PDB entry 3H1P | X-ray diffraction, 2.61 A resolution | chains A and C of the 4 polymer chains in the assembly

== Chain A ==
Protein: Caspase-7
Source organism: Homo sapiens
Notes: EC 3.4.22.60
UniProtKB: P55210 (CASP7_HUMAN); residue numbers follow UniProt; this construct covers 50-303
Chain sequence (260 residues; row label = number of the first residue in the row):
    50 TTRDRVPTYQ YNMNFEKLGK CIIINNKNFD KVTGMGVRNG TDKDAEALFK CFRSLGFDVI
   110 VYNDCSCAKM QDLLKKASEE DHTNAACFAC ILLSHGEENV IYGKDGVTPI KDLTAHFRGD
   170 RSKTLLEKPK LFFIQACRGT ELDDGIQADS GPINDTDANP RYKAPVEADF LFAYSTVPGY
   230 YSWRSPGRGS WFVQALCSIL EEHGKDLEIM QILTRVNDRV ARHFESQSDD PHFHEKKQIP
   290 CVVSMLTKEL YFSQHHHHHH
Not modelled in the structure: 50-57, 197-210, 304-309
Sequence notes: conflict Ser171 (Cys in P55210); engineered mutation Ala213 (Ile in P55210); expression tag (304-309)
Swiss-Prot annotation at these positions:
  - region: Lys76 to Arg87 (Loop L1), Arg187 to Gln196 (Loop L2), Val226 to Gly238 (Loop L3), Glu274 to Ile288 (Loop L4)
  - active site: His144, Cys186
  - site (Involved in allosteric regulation): Arg187, Tyr223
  - modified residue: Thr173 (Phosphothreonine), Arg233 (Microbial infection: ADP-riboxanated arginine), Ser239 (Phosphoserine)
  - mutagenesis: Thr173 (T173A: Abolished phosphorylation by PAK2; when associated with A-30 and A-239), Cys186 (C186A: Abolished thiol protease activity), Arg187 (R187K: Does not significantly affect thiol protease catalytic efficiency; R187M/A/G: Reduced thiol protease catalytic efficiency; R187W/N: Strongly reduced thiol protease catalytic efficiency), Asp192 (D192A: Strongly reduced thiol protease activity), Ile195 to Asp206 (In mutant II; prevents cleavage of loop L2 region; retains significant thiol protease activity), Ile195 to Gly200 (In mutant III; prevents cleavage of loop L2 region; abolished thiol protease activity), Asp198 to Asp204 (In mutant IV; prevents cleavage of loop L2 region; retains significant thiol protease activity), Asp198 (D198A: Strongly reduced cleavage and activation by initiator caspases. Abolished cleavage and activation by initiator caspases; when associated with A-206. In P7-D2A mutant ...), Asp206 (D206A: Reduced cleavage and activation by initiator caspases. Abolished cleavage and activation by initiator caspases; when associated with A-198), Tyr223 (Y223A/F/W/D/E: Does not significantly affect thiol protease catalytic efficiency), Tyr229 (Y229W: Strongly reduced thiol protease catalytic efficiency), Tyr230 to Ser234 (In esCasp-7 V3 mutant; promotes specificity toward alternate peptides with VEID, YVAD, WEHD, LETD or LEHD sequence; when associated with C-276. In esCasp-7 V4 mutant ...), 5 further mutagenesis entries in UniProt
From the paper describing this entry:
  - mutagenesis - K212A, I213A (5-fold): decreased catalytic activity
  - mutagenesis - Y211A, P214A: unchanged catalytic activity
  - mutagenesis - P214A (Tm 46 degC): decreased stability
  - mutagenesis - I213A, P214A: unchanged stability
  - mutagenesis - I213A: decreased stability with N-acetyl-L-alpha-aspartyl-L-alpha-glutamyl-N-[(2S)-1-carboxy-3-hydroxypropan-2-yl]-L-valinamide (chain C)
  - conformationally variable residues (side-chain flip): Tyr211
  - catalytic residues: Cys186 (citing earlier work)

== Chain C ==
Protein: N-acetyl-L-alpha-aspartyl-L-alpha-glutamyl-N-[(2S)-1-carboxy-3-hydroxypropan-2-yl]-L-valinamide
Chain sequence (5 residues; numbered 1 to 5; the number before each row is that of its first residue):
     1 XDEVX
Modified / non-standard residues: ACE (acetyl group) at position 1; ASJ ((3S)-3-amino-4-hydroxybutanoic acid) at position 5

== Interface between chain A and chain C ==
Residue-residue contacts - 27 pairs, chain A then chain C:
  Val86(A) with Glu3(C)
  Arg87(A) with ASJ_5(C)
  Ser143(A) with ASJ_5(C)
  His144(A) with ASJ_5(C), hydrogen bond (side chain-backbone)
  Gly145(A) with ASJ_5(C), hydrogen bond (backbone-backbone)
  Gln184(A) with ASJ_5(C)
  Cys186(A) with Val4(C); ASJ_5(C), covalent bond
  Tyr230(A) with Val4(C), hydrophobic
  Ser231(A) with Val4(C); ASJ_5(C), hydrogen bond (backbone-backbone)
  Trp232(A) with Asp2(C); Glu3(C); Val4(C), hydrophobic
  Arg233(A) with Asp2(C); Glu3(C), salt bridge; Val4(C), hydrogen bond (side chain-backbone); ASJ_5(C)
  Ser234(A) with Asp2(C)
  Pro235(A) with ACE_1(C); Glu3(C)
  Trp240(A) with Asp2(C)
  Glu274(A) with Asp2(C)
  Ser275(A) with Asp2(C)
  Gln276(A) with ACE_1(C); Asp2(C), hydrogen bond (backbone-side chain)
  Phe282(A) with Val4(C), hydrophobic
Other interface residues (no listed pair), chain A (20 interface residues in all): Asn88, Ala185

== Overview ==
Chain A and chain C form an interface of 20 and 5 residues respectively, with 1 covalent bond, 5 hydrogen
bonds and 1 salt bridge. Polar pairs include Arg233(A)-Glu3(C), His144(A)-ASJ_5(C) and Arg233(A)-Val4(C). The
paper reports the catalytic residue Cys186(A); K212A and I213A of chain A reduce catalytic activity; 4
substitutions were tested in all.
Chain A is Caspase-7 (Homo sapiens) and chain C is
N-acetyl-L-alpha-aspartyl-L-alpha-glutamyl-N-[(2S)-1-carboxy-3-hydroxypropan-2-yl]-L-valinamide; the
structure, Mature Caspase-7 I213A with DEVD-CHO inhibitor bound to active site, was determined by X-ray
diffraction.
